PDB entry 6A5P | electron microscopy, 7.00 A resolution (low resolution: residue-level contacts below are approximate; hydrogen-bond / salt-bridge calls are withheld) | chains B and T of the 23 polymer chains in the assembly

Chain B:
Name: DNA-directed RNA polymerase subunit beta
Source organism: Komagataella phaffii (strain GS115 / ATCC 20864)
Notes: EC 2.7.7.6
UniProt: C4QZQ7 (C4QZQ7_KOMPG); residue numbers follow UniProt; this construct covers 1-1227
Chain sequence (1227 residues; row label = number of the first residue in the row):
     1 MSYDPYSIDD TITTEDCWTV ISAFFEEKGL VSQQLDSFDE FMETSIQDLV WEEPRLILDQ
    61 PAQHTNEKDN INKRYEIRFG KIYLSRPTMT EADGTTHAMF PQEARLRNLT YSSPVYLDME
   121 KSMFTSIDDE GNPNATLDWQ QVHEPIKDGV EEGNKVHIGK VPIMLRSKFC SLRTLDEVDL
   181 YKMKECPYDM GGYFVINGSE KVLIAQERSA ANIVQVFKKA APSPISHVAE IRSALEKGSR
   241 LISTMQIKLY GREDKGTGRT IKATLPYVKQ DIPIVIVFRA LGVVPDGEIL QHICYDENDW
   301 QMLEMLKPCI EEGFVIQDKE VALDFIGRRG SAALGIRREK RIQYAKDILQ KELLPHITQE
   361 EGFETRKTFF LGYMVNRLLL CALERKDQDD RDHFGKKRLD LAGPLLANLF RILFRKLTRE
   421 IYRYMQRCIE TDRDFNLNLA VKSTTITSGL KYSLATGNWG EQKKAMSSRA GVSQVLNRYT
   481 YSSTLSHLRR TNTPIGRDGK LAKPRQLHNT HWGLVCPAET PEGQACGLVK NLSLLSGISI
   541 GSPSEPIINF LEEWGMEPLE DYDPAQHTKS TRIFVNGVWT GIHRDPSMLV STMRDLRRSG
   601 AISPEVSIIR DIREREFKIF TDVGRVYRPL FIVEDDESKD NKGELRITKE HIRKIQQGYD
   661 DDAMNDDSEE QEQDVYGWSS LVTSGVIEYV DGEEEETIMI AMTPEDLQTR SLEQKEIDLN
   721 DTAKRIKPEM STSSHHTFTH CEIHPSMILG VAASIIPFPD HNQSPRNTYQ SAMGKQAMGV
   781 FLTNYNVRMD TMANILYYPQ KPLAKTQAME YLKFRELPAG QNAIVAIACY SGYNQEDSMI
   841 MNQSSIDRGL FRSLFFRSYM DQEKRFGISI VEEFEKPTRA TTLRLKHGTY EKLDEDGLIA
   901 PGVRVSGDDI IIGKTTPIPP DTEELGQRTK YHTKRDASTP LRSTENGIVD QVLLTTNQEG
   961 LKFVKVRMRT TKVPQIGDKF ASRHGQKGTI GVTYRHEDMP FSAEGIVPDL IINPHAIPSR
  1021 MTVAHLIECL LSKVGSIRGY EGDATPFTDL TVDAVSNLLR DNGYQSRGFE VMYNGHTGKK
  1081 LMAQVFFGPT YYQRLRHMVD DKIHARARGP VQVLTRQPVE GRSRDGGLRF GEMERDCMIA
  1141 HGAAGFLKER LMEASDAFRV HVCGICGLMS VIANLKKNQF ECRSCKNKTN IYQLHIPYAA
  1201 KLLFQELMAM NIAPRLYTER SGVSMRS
Unresolved in the structure: 1-8, 129-152, 663-674, 712-718, 921-930, 1223-1227
Bound ions: Zn2+: Cys1163, Cys1166, Cys1182, Cys1185

Chain T:
Molecule: 198-nt DNA strand
Sequence (198 nucleotides; row label = number of the first residue in the row; numbers below 1 keep their minus sign (DA-72 is residue -72)):
   -72 ATCAGAATCC CGGTGCCGAG GCCGCTCAAT TGGTCGTAGA CAGCTCTAGC ACCGCTTAAA
   -12 CGCACGTACG CGCTGTCCCC CGCGTTTTAA CCGCCAAGGG GATTACACCC AAGACACCAG
    48 GCACGAGACA GAAAAAAACA ACGAAAACGG CCACCACCCA AACACACCAA ACACAAGAGC
   108 TAATTGACTG ACGTAAGC
Unresolved in the structure: 96-125

How chain B and chain T interact:
Residue-residue contacts - 21 pairs, chain B then chain T:
  Lys201(B) with DA83(T); DC84(T)
  Arg423(B) with DA89(T)
  Arg427(B) with DA89(T)
  Tyr452(B) with DC84(T); DC85(T)
  Ala455(B) with DC84(T)
  Thr456(B) with DC84(T)
  Gln462(B) with DC85(T); DC86(T)
  Val475(B) with DA83(T)
  Gln524(B) with DG76(T)
  Arg857(B) with DC82(T)
  Arg942(B) with DC82(T)
  Gly1121(B) with DA80(T)
  Arg1122(B) with DA80(T); DC81(T)
  Ser1123(B) with DC81(T)
  Leu1128(B) with DC79(T)
  Arg1129(B) with DC78(T); DC79(T)
Interface residues without a listed pair, chain B (22 interface residues in all): Thr791, Asp1101, Lys1102, Gly1127, Gly1131, Glu1132

Overview:
22 residues of chain B face 11 of chain T across their interface. The Zn2+ site is built by Cys1163(B),
Cys1166(B), Cys1182(B) and Cys1185(B).
Here chain B is DNA-directed RNA polymerase subunit beta (Komagataella phaffii (strain GS115 / ATCC 20864))
and chain T is a 198-nt DNA strand. Entry 6A5P (RNA polymerase II elongation complex stalled at SHL(-5) of the
nucleosome) was determined by electron microscopy, deposited together with 6A5L, 6A5O, 6A5R, 6A5T, 6A5U and
6INQ.
